2KQ0 - chains A and B; structure by solution NMR.

Chain A:
Molecule: E3 ubiquitin-protein ligase NEDD4
Source organism: Homo sapiens
Notes: EC 6.3.2.-; fragment: 3rd WW Domain
UniProtKB: P46934 (NEDD4_HUMAN); residues 5-49 here correspond to UniProt positions 834-878 (UniProt number = residue number + 829)
Sequence (49 residues; row label = number of the first residue in the row):
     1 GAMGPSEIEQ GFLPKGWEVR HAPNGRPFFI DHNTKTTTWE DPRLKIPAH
Unresolved in the structure: 1-11, 47-49
Construct notes: expression tag (1-4)

Chain B:
Molecule: 12-mer from Matrix protein VP40
UniProtKB: Q05128 (VP40_EBOZM); residues 109-120 here correspond to UniProt positions 5-16 (UniProt number = residue number - 104)
Sequence (12 residues; row label = number of the first residue in the row):
   109 ILPTAPPEYM EA
Unresolved in the structure: 109-111
Curated features (UniProtKB/Swiss-Prot):
  - motif: P111 to P114 (PTAP/PSAP motif), P114 to Y117 (PPXY motif)

How chain A and chain B interact:
Pairs across the interface - 15 pairs, chain A then chain B:
  R20(A) with E119(B)
  N24(A) with T112(B)
  F28(A) with P115(B)
  I30(A) with Y117(B)
  D31(A) with Y117(B)
  H32(A) with Y117(B); E119(B)
  K35(A) with Y117(B); M118(B)
  T36(A) with Y117(B)
  T37(A) with P115(B)
  W39(A) with T112(B); A113(B); P114(B); P115(B)

Overview:
Chain A and chain B form an interface of 10 and 7 residues respectively.
Here chain A is E3 ubiquitin-protein ligase NEDD4 (Homo sapiens) and chain B is a 12-mer from Matrix protein
VP40. Entry 2KQ0 (Human NEDD4 3rd WW Domain Complex with Ebola Zaire Virus Matrix Protein VP40 Derived Peptide
ILPTAPPEYMEA) was determined by solution NMR.
